8XEE - chains A and D of the 4 polymer chains in the assembly; structure by X-ray diffraction, 3.03 A resolution.

[Chain A (and D)]
Protein: DNA (cytosine-5)-methyltransferase 3B
Source organism: Homo sapiens
Notes: EC 2.1.1.37; chain D of this document is another copy of the same molecule, construct and numbering; everything in this record applies to it too
Reference sequence: Q9UBC3 (DNM3B_HUMAN); numbering as in UniProt (aligned over 571-853)
Sequence (284 residues; numbered 570 to 853; the number before each row is that of its first residue):
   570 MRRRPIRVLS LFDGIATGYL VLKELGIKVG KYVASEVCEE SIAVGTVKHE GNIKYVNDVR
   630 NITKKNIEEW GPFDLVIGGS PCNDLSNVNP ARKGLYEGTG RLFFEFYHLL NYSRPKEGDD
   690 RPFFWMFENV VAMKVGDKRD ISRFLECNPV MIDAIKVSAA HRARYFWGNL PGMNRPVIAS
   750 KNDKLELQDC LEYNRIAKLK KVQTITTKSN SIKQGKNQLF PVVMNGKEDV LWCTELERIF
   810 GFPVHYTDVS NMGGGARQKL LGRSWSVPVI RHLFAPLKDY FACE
Unresolved in the structure: 655-658, 784-786
Differences from the reference sequence: initiating methionine (570); engineered mutation Gly823 (Arg in Q9UBC3)
Small-molecule neighbours: S-adenosylhomocysteine (SAH): Phe581, Asp582, Gly583, Ile584, Thr586, Ser604, Glu605, Val606, Cys607, Ser610, Asn626, Asp627, Val628, Arg629, Gly648, Pro650, Leu671, Arg832, Ser833, Trp834
From the paper describing this entry:
  - disease-associated variants - H814R, D817G, V818M, R823G: decreased catalytic activity
  - mutagenesis - R823G: decreased catalytic activity
  - mutagenesis - R823G: unchanged stability
  - mutagenesis - H814R, D817G: decreased stability
  - mutagenesis - V818M: decreased stability (proposed by the authors, not directly observed)
  - conformationally variable residues (order/disorder transition, side-chain flip): Ser655 to Asn658, Gly784 to Asn786, Gln827
  - contacts within the chain: Lys777-Gln827 (hydrogen bond), Thr775-Gln827
  - specificity-determining residues: Lys777 (proposed by the authors, not directly observed)
  - disease-associated variants - H814R, D817G, V818M, R823G: decreased binding to DNA
  - disease-associated variants - R823G: unchanged binding to DNA (cytosine-5)-methyltransferase 3B (chain A)
  - disease-associated variants - R823G: unchanged stability

[Interface between chain A and chain D]
Contacting residue pairs (33):
  Thr615(A) with Tyr762(D)
  Val616(A) with Glu761(D); Trp801(D), hydrophobic
  Glu619(A) with Tyr762(D), hydrogen bond (backbone-side chain)
  Gly620(A) with Tyr762(D)
  Glu761(A) with Val616(D)
  Tyr762(A) with Thr615(D); Glu619(D), hydrogen bond (side chain-backbone); Gly620(D)
  Val799(A) with Asn820(D)
  Leu800(A) with Asn820(D), hydrogen bond (backbone-side chain)
  Trp801(A) with Val616(D), hydrophobic; Val818(D), hydrophobic; Ser819(D); Asn820(D)
  Cys802(A) with Asn820(D), hydrogen bond (backbone-side chain)
  Thr803(A) with Asp817(D)
  His814(A) with His814(D); Asp817(D), salt bridge
  Asp817(A) with Thr803(D); His814(D), salt bridge; Asp817(D); Arg826(D), salt bridge
  Val818(A) with Trp801(D), hydrophobic
  Ser819(A) with Trp801(D)
  Asn820(A) with Val799(D); Leu800(D), hydrogen bond (side chain-backbone); Trp801(D); Cys802(D), hydrogen bond (side chain-backbone); Gly823(D)
  Gly822(A) with Gly822(D)
  Gly823(A) with Asn820(D)
  Arg826(A) with Asp817(D), salt bridge
Also at the interface, not in a pair above, chain A (22 interface residues in all): Lys617, Asn763, Met821
Also at the interface, not in a pair above, chain D (22 interface residues in all): Lys617, Asn763, Met821

[Summary]
Chain A and chain D each contribute 22 residues to their interface; the contacts include 6 hydrogen bonds and
4 salt bridges. Among the polar pairs are His814(A)-Asp817(D), Asp817(A)-Arg826(D) and Glu619(A)-Tyr762(D).
Ligands of chain A: S-adenosylhomocysteine. From the paper: H814R, D817G and V818M of chain A, among others,
reduce catalytic activity; the specificity determinant Lys777(A).
Both chains are DNA (cytosine-5)-methyltransferase 3B (Homo sapiens). Entry 8XEE (Human DNMT3B mutant-R823G)
was determined by X-ray diffraction.
